Entry 8WSA (electron microscopy, 3.10 A resolution); this record covers chains A and C of the 4 polymer chains in the assembly.

# Chain A
Name: Toll-like receptor 4
Source organism: Mus musculus
Reference sequence: Q9QUK6 (TLR4_MOUSE); residue numbers follow UniProt; this construct covers 26-629
Sequence (604 residues; numbered 26 to 629; the number before each row is that of its first residue):
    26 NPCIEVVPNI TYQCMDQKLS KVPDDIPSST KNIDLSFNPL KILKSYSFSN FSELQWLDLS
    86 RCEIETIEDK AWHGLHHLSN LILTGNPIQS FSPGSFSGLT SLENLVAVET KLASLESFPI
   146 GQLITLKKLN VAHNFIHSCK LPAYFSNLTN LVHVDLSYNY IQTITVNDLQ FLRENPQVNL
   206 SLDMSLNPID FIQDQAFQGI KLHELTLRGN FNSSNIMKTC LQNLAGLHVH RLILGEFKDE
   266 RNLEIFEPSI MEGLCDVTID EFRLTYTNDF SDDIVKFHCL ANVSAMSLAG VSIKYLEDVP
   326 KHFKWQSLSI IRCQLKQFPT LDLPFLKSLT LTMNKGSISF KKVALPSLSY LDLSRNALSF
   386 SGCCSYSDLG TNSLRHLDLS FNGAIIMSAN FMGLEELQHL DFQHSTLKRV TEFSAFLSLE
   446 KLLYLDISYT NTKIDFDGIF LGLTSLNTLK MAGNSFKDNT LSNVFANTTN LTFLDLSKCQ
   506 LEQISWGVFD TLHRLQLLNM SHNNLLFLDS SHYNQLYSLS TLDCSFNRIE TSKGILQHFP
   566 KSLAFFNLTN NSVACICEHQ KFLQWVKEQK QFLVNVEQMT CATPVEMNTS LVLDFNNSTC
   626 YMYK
Not modelled in the structure: 621-629
Disulfides: C28-C39, C280-C304, C388-C389, C580-C606
Covalent attachments: glycan linked to N204, N237, N524, N572
Ligand contacts:
  - (3R)-3-(tetradecanoyloxy)tetradecanoic acid / (3R)-3-(dodecanoyloxy)tetradecanoic acid / (3S)-3-decanoyloxytetradecanoic acid / glucosamine 4-phosphate / X6N, molecule 1: R337, Q339, K360
  - (3R)-3-(tetradecanoyloxy)tetradecanoic acid / (3R)-3-(dodecanoyloxy)tetradecanoic acid / (3S)-3-decanoyloxytetradecanoic acid / glucosamine 4-phosphate / X6N, molecule 2: S413, E437, F438
  - N-acetylglucosamine (NAG; 2-acetamido-2-deoxy-beta-D-glucopyranose): C280, H303, N307

# Chain C
Name: Lymphocyte antigen 96
Source organism: Mus musculus
Reference sequence: Q9JHF9 (LY96_MOUSE); numbering as in UniProt (aligned over 19-160)
Sequence (142 residues; numbered 19 to 160; the number before each row is that of its first residue):
    19 EKQQWFCNSS DAIISYSYCD HLKFPISISS EPCIRLRGTN GFVHVEFIPR GNLKYLYFNL
    79 FISVNSIELP KRKEVLCHGH DDDYSFCRAL KGETVNTSIP FSFEGILFPK GHYRCVAEAI
   139 AGDTEEKLFC LNFTIIHRRD VN
Not modelled in the structure: 19-20, 157-160
Disulfides: C25-C51, C37-C148, C95-C105
Covalent attachments: N-acetylglucosamine (NAG) linked to N114, N150
Ligand contacts: (3R)-3-(tetradecanoyloxy)tetradecanoic acid / (3R)-3-(dodecanoyloxy)tetradecanoic acid / (3S)-3-decanoyloxytetradecanoic acid / glucosamine 4-phosphate / X6N: W23, I32, I46, S48, I52, V63, F65, F76, L78, R90, L94, Y102, F104, T115, I117, F119, F121, E122, F126, Y131, F151, I153

# How chain A and chain C interact
Contacting residue pairs (20):
  D41(A) - R68(C)  salt bridge
  F62(A) - R68(C)
  D83(A) - K109(C)  salt bridge
  R86(A) - G110(C)  hydrogen bond (side chain-backbone)
  T109(A) - K109(C)
  V133(A) - E111(C)
  E134(A) - T112(C)
  H158(A) - T112(C)
  R233(A) - D100(C)
  F262(A) - D101(C)
  K263(A) - D101(C)  salt bridge
  K263(A) - P118(C)
  D264(A) - Y102(C)
  D264(A) - S103(C)  hydrogen bond
  D264(A) - F104(C)
  D264(A) - T115(C)
  D264(A) - S116(C)
  E265(A) - S103(C)
  R288(A) - D99(C)  salt bridge
  Y291(A) - D101(C)
Interface residues without a listed pair, chain A (18 interface residues in all): G110, V131, A157
Interface residues without a listed pair, chain C (17 interface residues in all): I66, R106, L108

# In short
The interface between chain A and chain C involves 18 residues on one side and 17 on the other; the contacts
include 2 hydrogen bonds and 4 salt bridges. Among the polar pairs are D41(A)-R68(C), D83(A)-K109(C) and
K263(A)-D101(C).
Here chain A is Toll-like receptor 4 and chain C is Lymphocyte antigen 96, both from Mus musculus. Entry 8WSA
(Cryo-EM Structure of Mouse TLR4/MD-2/DLAM5 Complex) was determined by electron microscopy, deposited together
with 9J03, 8WRY, 8WTA, 8WQT and 8WO1.
